PDB entry 5C0X | X-ray diffraction, 3.81 A resolution | chains B and H of the 12 polymer chains in the assembly

# Chain B
Name: Exosome complex component SKI6
From: Saccharomyces cerevisiae S288c
Notes: fragment: Exosome complex component RRP41
UniProt: P46948 (RRP41_YEAST); residues 1-246 here = UniProt positions 1-246
Chain sequence (248 residues; each row starts with the number of its first residue; numbers below 1 keep their minus sign (Gly-1 is residue -1)):
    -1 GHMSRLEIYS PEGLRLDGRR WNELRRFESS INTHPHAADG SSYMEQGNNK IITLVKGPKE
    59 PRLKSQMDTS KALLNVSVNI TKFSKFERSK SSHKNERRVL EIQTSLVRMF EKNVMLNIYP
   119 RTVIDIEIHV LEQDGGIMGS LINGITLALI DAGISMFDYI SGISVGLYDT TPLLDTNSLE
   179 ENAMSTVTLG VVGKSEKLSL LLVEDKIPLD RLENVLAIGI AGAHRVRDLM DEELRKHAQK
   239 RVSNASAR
Not modelled in the structure: -1 to 0, 245-246
Construct notes: expression tag (-1 to 0)
Swiss-Prot annotation at these positions:
  - mutagenesis: Lys62 to Ser63 (Impairs RNA-binding (at the proposed ring entry site)), Arg95 to Arg96 (Impairs RNA-binding (at the proposed ring exit site))

# Chain H
Name: Exosome complex component RRP4
From: Saccharomyces cerevisiae S288c
Notes: fragment: Exosome complex component RRP4
UniProt: P38792 (RRP4_YEAST); numbering as in UniProt (aligned over 1-359)
Chain sequence (361 residues; each row starts with the number of its first residue; numbers below 1 keep their minus sign (Arg-1 is residue -1)):
    -1 RSMSEVITIT KRNGAFQNSS NLSYNNTGIS DDENDEEDIY MHDVNSASKS ESDSQIVTPG
    59 ELVTDDPIWM RGHGTYFLDN MTYSSVAGTV SRVNRLLSVI PLKGRYAPET GDHVVGRIAE
   119 VGNKRWKVDI GGKQHAVLML GSVNLPGGIL RRKSESDELQ MRSFLKEGDL LNAEVQSLFQ
   179 DGSASLHTRS LKYGKLRNGM FCQVPSSLIV RAKNHTHNLP GNITVVLGVN GYIWLRKTSQ
   239 MDLARDTPSA NNSSSIKSTG PTGAVSLNPS ITRLEEESSW QIYSDENDPS ISNNIRQAIC
   299 RYANVIKALA FCEIGITQQR IVSAYEASMV YSNVGELIEK NVMESIGSDI LTAEKMRGNG
   359 N
Not modelled in the structure: -1 to 1, 18-49, 246-275, 357-359
Construct notes: expression tag (-1 to 0)
Swiss-Prot annotation at these positions:
  - modified residue: Ser2 (N-acetylserine), Ser28 (Phosphoserine), Ser268 (Phosphoserine)
  - mutagenesis: Leu136 (L136P: In RRP4-1; temperature-sensitive(ts) lethal mutation)

# How chain B and chain H interact
Contacting residue pairs - 47 pairs, chain B then chain H:
  Ser28(B) - Gln15(H)  hydrogen bond
  Asn30(B) - Lys101(H)  hydrogen bond
  Thr31(B) - Gln15(H)
  Asp37(B) - Lys101(H)  hydrogen bond (backbone-side chain)
  Asp37(B) - Arg103(H)  salt bridge
  Tyr41(B) - Phe14(H)
  Tyr41(B) - Gln15(H)
  Ile50(B) - Phe14(H)  hydrophobic
  Pro56(B) - Arg103(H)  hydrogen bond (backbone-side chain)
  Pro56(B) - Lys131(H)
  Lys57(B) - Arg103(H)
  Lys57(B) - Lys131(H)
  Glu58(B) - Lys131(H)  hydrogen bond (backbone-backbone)
  Glu58(B) - Gln132(H)
  Glu58(B) - His133(H)  hydrogen bond (side chain-backbone)
  Met113(B) - Tyr74(H)  hydrophobic
  Met113(B) - Ser83(H)  hydrogen bond
  Tyr117(B) - Lys131(H)
  Pro118(B) - Gln132(H)  hydrogen bond (backbone-side chain)
  Pro118(B) - Asp179(H)
  Arg119(B) - Gln132(H)
  Arg119(B) - Asp179(H)  salt bridge
  Thr120(B) - Lys131(H)
  Thr120(B) - Gln132(H)
  Leu129(B) - Phe14(H)  hydrophobic
  Ile148(B) - Ala85(H)  hydrophobic
  Asp149(B) - Lys101(H)  salt bridge
  Gly151(B) - Lys101(H)
  Ser153(B) - Ser83(H)  hydrogen bond (side chain-backbone)
  Ser153(B) - Val84(H)
  Met154(B) - Pro57(H)
  Met154(B) - Ser83(H)  hydrogen bond (backbone-backbone)
  Phe155(B) - Gly58(H)  hydrogen bond (backbone-backbone)
  Phe155(B) - Tyr74(H)  hydrogen bond (backbone-side chain)
  Asp156(B) - Pro57(H)
  Tyr157(B) - Thr56(H)
  Tyr157(B) - Pro57(H)
  Asp229(B) - Thr56(H)  hydrogen bond
  Arg233(B) - Ile54(H)
  Arg233(B) - Thr56(H)  hydrogen bond
  Arg233(B) - Glu59(H)  salt bridge
  Ala236(B) - Ile54(H)  hydrophobic
  Ala236(B) - Leu100(H)  hydrophobic
  Gln237(B) - Ile54(H)
  Arg239(B) - Glu311(H)  salt bridge
  Val240(B) - Ser52(H)
  Val240(B) - Ile54(H)  hydrophobic
Interface residues without a listed pair, chain B (33 interface residues in all): Gly55, Ala150, Ile152, Leu232
Interface residues without a listed pair, chain H (24 interface residues in all): Val55, Ser82, Gly102, Gly130

# In short
33 residues of chain B face 24 of chain H across their interface; the contacts include 14 hydrogen bonds and 5
salt bridges. Polar contacts include Asp37(B)-Arg103(H), Arg119(B)-Asp179(H) and Asp149(B)-Lys101(H). UniProt
lists 4 mutagenesis sites on chain B; one mutagenesis site on chain H.
Here chain B is Exosome complex component SKI6 and chain H is Exosome complex component RRP4, both from
Saccharomyces cerevisiae S288c. Entry 5C0X (Structure of a 12-subunit nuclear exosome complex bound to
structured RNA) was determined by X-ray diffraction together with 5C0Y and 5C0W from the same study.
